Entry 7X10 (electron microscopy, 2.93 A resolution); this record covers chains B and G of the 5 polymer chains in the assembly.

# Chain B
Molecule: Guanine nucleotide-binding protein G(I)/G(S)/G(T) subunit beta-1
Organism: Homo sapiens
UniProt: P62873 (GBB1_HUMAN); numbering as in UniProt (aligned over 2-340)
Sequence (345 residues; row label = number of the first residue in the row; numbers below 1 keep their minus sign (Met-4 is residue -4)):
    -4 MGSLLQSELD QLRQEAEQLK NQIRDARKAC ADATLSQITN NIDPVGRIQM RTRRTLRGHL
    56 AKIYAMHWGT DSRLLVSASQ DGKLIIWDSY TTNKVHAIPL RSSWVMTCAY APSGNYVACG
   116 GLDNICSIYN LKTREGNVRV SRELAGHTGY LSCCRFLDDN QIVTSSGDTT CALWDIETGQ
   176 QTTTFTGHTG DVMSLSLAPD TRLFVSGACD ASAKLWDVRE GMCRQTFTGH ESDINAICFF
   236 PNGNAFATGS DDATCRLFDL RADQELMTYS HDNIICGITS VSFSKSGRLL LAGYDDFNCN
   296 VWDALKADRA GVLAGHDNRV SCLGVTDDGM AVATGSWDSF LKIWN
Not modelled in the structure: -4 to 2
Construct notes: initiating methionine (-4); expression tag (-3 to 1)
Curated features (UniProtKB/Swiss-Prot):
  - modified residue: Ser2 (N-acetylserine), His266 (Phosphohistidine)
  - natural variant: Leu30 (L30F: In MRD42; uncertain significance), Arg52 (R52G: In MRD42), Gly64 (G64V: In MRD42), Asp76 (D76E: In MRD42; D76G: In MRD42), Gly77 (G77S: In MRD42), Lys78 (K78R: In MRD42), Ile80 (I80N: In MRD42; I80T: In MRD42), His91 (H91R: In MRD42; uncertain significance), Ala92 (A92T: In MRD42), Pro94 (P94S: In MRD42), Leu95 (L95P: In MRD42), Arg96 (R96L: In MRD42), 5 further natural variant entries in UniProt

# Chain G
Molecule: Guanine nucleotide-binding protein G(I)/G(S)/G(O) subunit gamma-2
Organism: Homo sapiens
UniProt: P59768 (GBG2_HUMAN); residue numbers follow UniProt; this construct covers 1-71
Sequence (71 residues; each row starts with the number of its first residue):
     1 MASNNTASIA QARKLVEQLK MEANIDRIKV SKAAADLMAY CEAHAKEDPL LTPVPASENP
    61 FREKKFFCAI L
Not modelled in the structure: 1-5, 63-71
Curated features (UniProtKB/Swiss-Prot):
  - modified residue: Ala2 (N-acetylalanine), Cys68 (Cysteine methyl ester)
  - lipidation: Cys68 (S-geranylgeranyl cysteine)

# How chain B and chain G interact
Contacting residue pairs (62; chain B residue first):
  Leu4(B) with Ala12(G), hydrophobic
  Leu7(B) with Ala12(G), hydrophobic; Val16(G), hydrophobic
  Leu14(B) with Val16(G); Leu19(G), hydrophobic; Lys20(G)
  Ile18(B) with Leu19(G), hydrophobic
  Ala21(B) with Arg27(G)
  Ala24(B) with Lys29(G), hydrogen bond (backbone-side chain)
  Cys25(B) with Lys29(G); Val30(G)
  Ala26(B) with Val30(G), hydrophobic
  Asp27(B) with Val30(G); Ser31(G), hydrogen bond (side chain-backbone)
  Ala28(B) with Val30(G)
  Leu30(B) with Ala34(G), hydrophobic
  Ile33(B) with Met38(G), hydrophobic
  Val40(B) with Leu51(G), hydrophobic
  Met45(B) with Leu50(G), hydrophobic
  Arg48(B) with Phe61(G); Arg62(G)
  Arg49(B) with Pro60(G); Phe61(G)
  Ser84(B) with Phe61(G)
  Tyr85(B) with Pro60(G); Phe61(G), hydrophobic
  Met217(B) with Met21(G), hydrophobic
  Cys218(B) with Gln18(G), hydrogen bond (backbone-side chain)
  Arg219(B) with Glu22(G); Ile25(G)
  Gln220(B) with Ile25(G)
  Thr221(B) with Glu22(G), hydrogen bond
  Phe235(B) with Leu37(G), hydrophobic; Tyr40(G), hydrophobic
  Pro236(B) with Tyr40(G), hydrogen bond (backbone-side chain)
  Asn237(B) with Tyr40(G)
  Asp254(B) with Ala33(G)
  Arg256(B) with Arg27(G); Ile28(G), hydrogen bond (backbone-backbone); Asp36(G), salt bridge
  Ala257(B) with Ile28(G)
  Asp258(B) with Arg27(G), salt bridge
  Leu261(B) with Val30(G), hydrophobic
  Ser279(B) with Asp48(G), hydrogen bond
  Lys280(B) with His44(G); Asp48(G), hydrogen bond (backbone-side chain)
  Ser281(B) with Tyr40(G); Cys41(G); His44(G); Asp48(G), hydrogen bond (backbone-side chain)
  Gly282(B) with Cys41(G), hydrogen bond (backbone-side chain)
  Arg283(B) with Leu51(G)
  Leu284(B) with Leu51(G), hydrophobic
  Leu300(B) with Cys41(G), hydrophobic
  Gly324(B) with Pro49(G); Leu50(G)
  Met325(B) with Pro49(G), hydrophobic; Leu50(G)
  Ala326(B) with Phe61(G), hydrophobic
  Val327(B) with Leu50(G), hydrophobic
  Asn340(B) with Asn59(G), hydrogen bond; Phe61(G)
Interface residues without a listed pair, chain B (49 interface residues in all): Glu3, Glu10, Ala11, Gln17, Asp323, Ile338
Interface residues without a listed pair, chain G (34 interface residues in all): Ser8, Ile9, Arg13, Ala23, Glu47

# In short
The interface between chain B and chain G involves 49 residues on one side and 34 on the other; the contacts
include 11 hydrogen bonds and 2 salt bridges. Among the polar pairs are Arg256(B)-Asp36(G), Asp258(B)-Arg27(G)
and Ala24(B)-Lys29(G).
Here chain B is Guanine nucleotide-binding protein G(I)/G(S)/G(T) subunit beta-1 and chain G is Guanine
nucleotide-binding protein G(I)/G(S)/G(O) subunit gamma-2, both from Homo sapiens. Entry 7X10 (ADGRL3/miniG12
complex) was determined by electron microscopy, deposited together with 7WY5, 7WY8 and 7WYB.
